PDB entry 4UV4 | X-ray diffraction, 3.08 A resolution | chains H and L

== Chain H ==
Molecule: FPRO0165 fab
From: Homo sapiens
Notes: fragment: heavy chain; antibody fragment or engineered binder
Sequence (243 residues; each row starts with the number of its first residue; note: 2 numbers in that range are skipped by the numbering (no residue carries them; nothing is unmodelled there); a row labelled like 52A-52C holds insertion residues (52A, then the next letters in order)):
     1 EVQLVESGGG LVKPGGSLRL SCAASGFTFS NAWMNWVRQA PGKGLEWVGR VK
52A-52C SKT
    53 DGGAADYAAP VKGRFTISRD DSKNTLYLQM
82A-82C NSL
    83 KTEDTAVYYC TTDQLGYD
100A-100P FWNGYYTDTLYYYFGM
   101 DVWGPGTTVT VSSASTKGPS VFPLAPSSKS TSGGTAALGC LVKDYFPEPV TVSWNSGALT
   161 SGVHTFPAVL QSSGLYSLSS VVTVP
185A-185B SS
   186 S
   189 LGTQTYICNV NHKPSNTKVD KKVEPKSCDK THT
Disordered / not traced: 130-133, 185A-185B, 214-221
Disulfide bonds: Cys-22/Cys-92, Cys-140/Cys-196

== Chain L ==
Molecule: FPRO0165 fab
From: Homo sapiens
Notes: fragment: light chain; antibody fragment or engineered binder
Sequence (219 residues; each row starts with the number of its first residue; a row labelled like 27A-27E holds insertion residues (27A, then the next letters in order)):
     1 DIVMTQSPLS LPVTPGEPAS ISCRSSQ
27A-27E PLLAM
    28 DGHNYLDWYL QKPGQSPQVL IYQSKWRASG VPDRFSGSGS GTDFTLKISR VEAEDVGVYY
    88 CMQALQTPLT FGGGTKVEIK RTVAAPSVFI FPPSDEQLKS GTASVVCLLN NFYPREAKVQ
   148 WKVDNALQSG NSQESVTEQD SKDSTYSLSS TLTLSKADYE KHKVYACEVT HQGLSSPVTK
   208 SFNRGEC
Disordered / not traced: 213-214
Disulfide bonds: Cys-23/Cys-88, Cys-134/Cys-194

== Interface between chain H and chain L ==
Contacting residue pairs (70; chain H residue first):
  Asn-35(H) / Leu-96(L)
  Gln-39(H) / Gln-38(L)  hydrogen bond
  Gln-39(H) / Tyr-87(L)  hydrogen bond
  Gly-44(H) / Tyr-87(L)
  Leu-45(H) / Pro-44(L)  hydrophobic
  Leu-45(H) / Tyr-87(L)  hydrophobic
  Leu-45(H) / Phe-98(L)
  Trp-47(H) / Thr-94(L)
  Trp-47(H) / Pro-95(L)  hydrophobic
  Trp-47(H) / Leu-96(L)
  Trp-47(H) / Phe-98(L)
  Arg-50(H) / Thr-94(L)
  Arg-50(H) / Leu-96(L)
  Asp-58(H) / Thr-94(L)
  Tyr-91(H) / Gln-38(L)  hydrogen bond
  Tyr-91(H) / Ser-43(L)
  Asp-95(H) / Leu-96(L)
  Phe-100N(H) / Asp-34(L)
  Phe-100N(H) / Tyr-49(L)
  Phe-100N(H) / Gln-50(L)
  Phe-100N(H) / Ala-91(L)  hydrophobic
  Gly-100O(H) / Asp-34(L)
  Met-100P(H) / Tyr-36(L)  hydrogen bond (backbone-side chain)
  Met-100P(H) / Val-46(L)
  Met-100P(H) / Met-89(L)  hydrophobic
  Asp-101(H) / Gln-45(L)
  Asp-101(H) / Val-46(L)
  Trp-103(H) / Tyr-36(L)  hydrophobic
  Trp-103(H) / Pro-44(L)  hydrogen bond (side chain-backbone)
  Trp-103(H) / Gln-45(L)
  Gly-104(H) / Ser-43(L)
  Pro-105(H) / Ser-43(L)
  Phe-122(H) / Ser-121(L)
  Phe-122(H) / Glu-123(L)
  Phe-122(H) / Gln-124(L)
  Phe-122(H) / Ser-127(L)
  Pro-123(H) / Ser-121(L)
  Pro-123(H) / Glu-123(L)
  Leu-124(H) / Phe-118(L)
  Leu-124(H) / Val-133(L)  hydrophobic
  Ala-125(H) / Phe-118(L)
  Ser-127(H) / Ile-117(L)
  Lys-129(H) / Ile-117(L)
  Lys-129(H) / Ser-208(L)  hydrogen bond (side chain-backbone)
  Lys-129(H) / Phe-209(L)
  Ala-137(H) / Phe-116(L)  hydrophobic
  Ala-137(H) / Phe-118(L)
  Ala-137(H) / Leu-135(L)  hydrophobic
  Leu-138(H) / Phe-118(L)  hydrophobic
  Leu-141(H) / Ser-131(L)
  Lys-143(H) / Gln-124(L)  hydrogen bond
  Lys-143(H) / Thr-129(L)
  Lys-143(H) / Ser-131(L)
  His-164(H) / Asn-137(L)
  His-164(H) / Asn-138(L)  hydrogen bond
  His-164(H) / Ser-174(L)  hydrogen bond
  Phe-166(H) / Leu-135(L)  hydrophobic
  Phe-166(H) / Ser-162(L)
  Phe-166(H) / Thr-164(L)
  Phe-166(H) / Ser-174(L)
  Phe-166(H) / Leu-175(L)
  Phe-166(H) / Ser-176(L)
  Pro-167(H) / Ser-162(L)  hydrogen bond (backbone-side chain)
  Pro-167(H) / Val-163(L)
  Val-169(H) / Gln-160(L)
  Leu-170(H) / Gln-160(L)  hydrogen bond (backbone-side chain)
  Gln-171(H) / Gln-160(L)
  Val-181(H) / Leu-135(L)  hydrophobic
  Thr-183(H) / Asn-137(L)  hydrogen bond
  Lys-209(H) / Glu-123(L)  salt bridge
Interface residues without a listed pair, chain H (40 interface residues in all): Lys-43, Glu-46, Pro-126, Thr-165, Ser-179
Interface residues without a listed pair, chain L (42 interface residues in all): Tyr-32, Glu-161, Lys-207, Asn-210
The authors on this interface:
  - epitope / paratope residues, chain L: Gln-50(L) (from molecular simulation)

== Overview ==
40 residues of chain H face 42 of chain L across their interface; the contacts include 12 hydrogen bonds and 1
salt bridge. Among the polar pairs are Lys-209(H)/Glu-123(L), Gln-39(H)/Gln-38(L) and Gln-39(H)/Tyr-87(L). The
paper reports the epitope/paratope residue Gln-50(L).
Chain H is FPRO0165 fab and chain L is FPRO0165 fab, both from Homo sapiens; the structure, Crystal structure
of anti-FPR Fpro0165 Fab fragment, was determined by X-ray diffraction.
